7NE3 - chains A and B of the 3 polymer chains in the assembly; structure by X-ray diffraction, 2.26 A resolution.

# Chain A
Molecule: Methylcytosine dioxygenase TET2
Organism: Homo sapiens
Notes: EC 1.14.11.-; engineered mutation(s): 0
Reference sequence: Q6N021 (TET2_HUMAN); the construct has insertions or renumbered stretches relative to UniProt, so the offset changes along the chain: 1129-1465 = UniProt 1129-1465; 1814-1828 = UniProt 1466-1480; 1844-1936 = UniProt 1844-1936
Sequence (463 residues; each row starts with the number of its first residue; note: 348 numbers in that range are skipped by the numbering (no residue carries them; nothing is unmodelled there)):
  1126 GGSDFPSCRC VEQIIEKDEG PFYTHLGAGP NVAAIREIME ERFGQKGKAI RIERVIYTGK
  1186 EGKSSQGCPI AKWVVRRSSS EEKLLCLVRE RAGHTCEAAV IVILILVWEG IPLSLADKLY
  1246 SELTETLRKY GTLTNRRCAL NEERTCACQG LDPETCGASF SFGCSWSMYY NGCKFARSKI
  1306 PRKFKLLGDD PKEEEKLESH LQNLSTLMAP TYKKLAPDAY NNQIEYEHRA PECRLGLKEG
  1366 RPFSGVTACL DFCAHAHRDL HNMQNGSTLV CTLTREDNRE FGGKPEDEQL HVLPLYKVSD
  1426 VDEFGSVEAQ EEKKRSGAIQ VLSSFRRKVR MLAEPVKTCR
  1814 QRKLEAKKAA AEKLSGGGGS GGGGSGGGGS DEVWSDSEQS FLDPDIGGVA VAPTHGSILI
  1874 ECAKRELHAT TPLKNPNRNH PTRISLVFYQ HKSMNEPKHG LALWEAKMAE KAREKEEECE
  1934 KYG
Disordered / not traced: 1126-1131, 1137-1138, 1814-1841, 1926-1936
Construct notes: expression tag (1126-1128); linker (1829-1843)
Metal / ion sites: Zn2+ site 1: Cys1133, Cys1135, His1219, Cys1221; Zn2+ site 2: Cys1193, Cys1271, Cys1273, His1380; Zn2+ site 3: Cys1289, Cys1298, Cys1358, His1912; Fe2+: His1382, Asp1384, His1881 (together with N-oxalylglycine)
Ligand contacts: N-oxalylglycine (OGA): Arg1261, Cys1374, Ala1379, His1382, Asp1384, Val1395, His1416, His1881, Thr1883, Arg1896, Ser1898, Val1900
Curated features (UniProtKB/Swiss-Prot):
  - region: Ser1290 to Ser1303 (Interaction with DNA)
  - binding site (Zn(2+)): Cys1133, Cys1135, Cys1193, His1219, Cys1221, Cys1271, Cys1273, Cys1289, Cys1298, Cys1358, His1380, His1912
  - binding site (2-oxoglutarate): Arg1261, Cys1374, His1416, Arg1896 to Ser1898
  - binding site (Fe cation): His1382, Asp1384, His1881
  - binding site (substrate): Asn1387, Tyr1902 to His1904
  - cross-link: Lys1299 (Glycyl lysine isopeptide (Lys-Gly) (interchain with G-Cter in ubiquitin))
Reported in the primary citation:
  - specificity-determining residues: Arg1302
  - binding site for the 12-nt DNA strand (chain B): Arg1302

# Chain B
Molecule: 12-nt DNA strand
Notes: engineered mutation(s): 0
Sequence (12 nucleotides; each row starts with the number of its first residue):
     1 ACACACGTGT GT
Disordered / not traced: 12
Modified residues: 5CM (5-methyl-2'-deoxy-cytidine-5'-monophosphate) at position 6

# Interface between chain A and chain B
Contacting residue pairs - 29 pairs, chain A then chain B:
  Thr1259(A) with 5CM_6(B), phosphate contact
  Asn1260(A) with 5CM_6(B), phosphate contact
  Arg1261(A) with 5CM_6(B), phosphate contact
  Arg1262(A) with DC4(B), hydrogen bond to the phosphate; DA5(B), salt bridge to the phosphate; 5CM_6(B), hydrogen bond to the phosphate
  Arg1269(A) with DC4(B), salt bridge to the phosphate
  Ser1286(A) with 5CM_6(B), sugar contact
  Ser1290(A) with DG7(B), hydrogen bond to the phosphate
  Met1293(A) with DA5(B), base contact
  Tyr1294(A) with DG7(B), base contact
  Tyr1295(A) with DG7(B), base contact
  Lys1299(A) with DG7(B), salt bridge to the phosphate; DT8(B), salt bridge to the phosphate
  Arg1302(A) with DT8(B), hydrogen bond to the base; DG9(B), hydrogen bond to the base
  Ser1303(A) with DT8(B), hydrogen bond to the phosphate; DG9(B), hydrogen bond to the phosphate
  Thr1372(A) with 5CM_6(B), base contact
  Asp1384(A) with 5CM_6(B), hydrogen bond to the base
  His1386(A) with DA5(B), phosphate contact; 5CM_6(B), salt bridge to the phosphate
  Asn1387(A) with 5CM_6(B), hydrogen bond to the base
  Thr1463(A) with DC4(B), sugar contact; DA5(B), phosphate contact
  Cys1464(A) with DA5(B), phosphate contact
  Val1900(A) with 5CM_6(B), base contact
  Tyr1902(A) with 5CM_6(B), stacking on the base
  His1904(A) with 5CM_6(B), hydrogen bond to the base
Interface residues without a listed pair, chain A (25 interface residues in all): Trp1291, Phe1300, Lys1310

# In short
Chain A and chain B form an interface of 25 and 6 residues respectively, with 10 hydrogen bonds, 5 salt
bridges and 1 aromatic stacking contact. Among the polar pairs are Arg1302(A)-DT8(B), Arg1302(A)-DG9(B) and
Asp1384(A)-5CM_6(B). From the paper: a binding site for the 12-nt DNA strand (chain B) at Arg1302(A); the
specificity determinant Arg1302(A).
Chain A is Methylcytosine dioxygenase TET2 (Homo sapiens) and chain B is a 12-nt DNA strand; the structure,
Human TET2 in complex with favourable DNA substrate, was determined by X-ray diffraction together with 7NE6
from the same study.
